PDB entry 7CLH | X-ray diffraction, 2.90 A resolution | chain A

Chain A:
Protein: Dual specificity protein kinase TTK
From: Homo sapiens
Notes: EC 2.7.12.1
UniProtKB: P33981 (TTK_HUMAN); numbering as in UniProt (aligned over 515-795)
Amino-acid sequence (283 residues; row label = number of the first residue in the row):
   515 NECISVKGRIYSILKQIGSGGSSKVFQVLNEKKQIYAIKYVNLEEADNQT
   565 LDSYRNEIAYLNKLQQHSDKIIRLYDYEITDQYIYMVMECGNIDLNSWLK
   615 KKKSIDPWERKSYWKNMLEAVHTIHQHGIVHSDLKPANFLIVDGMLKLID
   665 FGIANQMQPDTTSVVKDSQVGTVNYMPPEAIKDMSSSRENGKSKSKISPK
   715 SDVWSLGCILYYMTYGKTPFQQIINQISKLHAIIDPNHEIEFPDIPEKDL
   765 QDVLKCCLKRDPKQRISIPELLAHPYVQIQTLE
Disordered / not traced: 515, 675-683, 700-710, 796-797
Modified residues: Thr-675, Thr-676, Thr-686 (phosphothreonine; TPO); Ser-677 (phosphoserine; SEP)
Sequence notes: expression tag (796-797)

In short:
Chain A is Dual specificity protein kinase TTK (Homo sapiens); the structure, Crystal structure of TTK kinase
domain in complex with compound 19, was determined by X-ray diffraction together with 7CHM, 7CHN, 7CHT, 7CIL
and 7CJA from the same study.
